7DQE - chains C and D of the 6 polymer chains in the assembly; structure by X-ray diffraction, 2.69 A resolution.

# Chain C
Protein: V-type sodium ATPase catalytic subunit A
Organism: Enterococcus hirae (strain ATCC 9790 / DSM 20160 / JCM 8729 / LMG 6399 / NBRC 3181 / NCIMB 6459 / NCDO 1258)
Notes: EC 7.2.2.1
UniProt: Q08636 (NTPA_ENTHA); residue numbers follow UniProt; this construct covers 1-593
Chain sequence (600 residues; row label = number of the first residue in the row; numbers below 1 keep their minus sign (Gly-6 is residue -6)):
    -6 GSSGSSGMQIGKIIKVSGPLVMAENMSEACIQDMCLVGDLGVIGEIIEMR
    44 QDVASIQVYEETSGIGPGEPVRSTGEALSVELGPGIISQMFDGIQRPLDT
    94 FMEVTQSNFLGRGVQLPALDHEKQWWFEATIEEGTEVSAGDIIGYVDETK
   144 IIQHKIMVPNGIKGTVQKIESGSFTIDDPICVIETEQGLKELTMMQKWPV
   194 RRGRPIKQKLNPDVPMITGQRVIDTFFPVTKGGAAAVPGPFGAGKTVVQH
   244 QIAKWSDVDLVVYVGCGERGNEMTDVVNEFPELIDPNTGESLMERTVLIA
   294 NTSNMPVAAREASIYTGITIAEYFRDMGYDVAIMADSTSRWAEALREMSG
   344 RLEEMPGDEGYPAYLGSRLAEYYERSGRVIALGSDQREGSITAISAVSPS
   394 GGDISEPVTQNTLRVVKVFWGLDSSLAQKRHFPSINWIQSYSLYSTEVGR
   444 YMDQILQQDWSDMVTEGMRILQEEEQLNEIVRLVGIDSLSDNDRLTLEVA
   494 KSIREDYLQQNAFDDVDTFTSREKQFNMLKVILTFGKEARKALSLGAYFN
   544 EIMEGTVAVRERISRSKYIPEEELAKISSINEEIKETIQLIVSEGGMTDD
Not modelled in the structure: -6 to 0, 585-593
Differences from the reference sequence: expression tag (-6 to 0); engineered mutation Cys23 (Ser in Q08636)
Curated features (UniProtKB/Swiss-Prot):
  - binding site (ATP): Gly232 to Thr239
Ion coordination: Mg2+: Thr239 (together with ADP)
Residues lining bound ligands: ADP (adenosine-5'-diphosphate): Pro233, Phe234, Gly235, Ala236, Gly237, Lys238, Thr239, Val240, Glu265, Phe425, Pro426, Gln503, Asn504, Ala505, Phe506

# Chain D
Protein: V-type sodium ATPase subunit B
Organism: Enterococcus hirae (strain ATCC 9790 / DSM 20160 / JCM 8729 / LMG 6399 / NBRC 3181 / NCIMB 6459 / NCDO 1258)
UniProt: Q08637 (NTPB_ENTHA); numbering as in UniProt (aligned over 1-458)
Chain sequence (465 residues; each row starts with the number of its first residue; numbers below 1 keep their minus sign (Gly-6 is residue -6)):
    -6 GSSGSSGMIKEYRTIKEVVGPLMAVEKVSGVKYEELIEVRMQNGEIRRGQ
    44 VLEVQEDKAMVQIFEGTSGICLKNSSVRFLGHPLQLGVSEDMIGRVFDGL
    94 GRPKDNGPEILPEKYLDINGEVINPIARDYPDEFIQTGISAIDHLNTLVR
   144 GQKLPVFSGSGLPHKELAAQIARQATVLDSSDDFAVVFAAIGITFEEAEF
   194 FMEDFRQTGAIDRSVMFMNLANDPAIERIATPRMALTAAEYLAYEKGMHV
   244 LVIMTDMTNYAEALREISAARREVPGRRGYPGYLYTNLATLFERAGRIRG
   294 LKGSVTQIPILTMPEDDKTHPIPDLTGYITEGQIILTRELYKSGIQPPID
   344 VLPSLSRLKDKGTGAGKTREDHAATMNQLFAAYAQGKQAKELAVVLGESA
   394 LSDIDKIYAKFAERFENEYVNQGFYTNRTITETLDLGWELLAMLPRTELK
   444 RIKDDLLDKYLPEGK
Not modelled in the structure: -6 to 6, 453-458
Differences from the reference sequence: expression tag (-6 to 0); engineered mutation Cys64 (Asn in Q08637)

# How chain C and chain D interact
Inter-chain disulfides: Cys23(C)-Cys64(D)
Residue-residue contacts (60):
  Ser20(C) - Lys66(D)
  Cys23(C) - Ile63(D)
  Cys23(C) - Cys64(D)  disulfide
  Ile24(C) - Val11(D)
  Ile24(C) - Thr60(D)
  Ile24(C) - Gly62(D)  hydrogen bond (backbone-backbone)
  Ile24(C) - Ile63(D)
  Gln25(C) - Ser61(D)
  Ile40(C) - Gly13(D)
  Glu41(C) - Val11(D)
  Glu41(C) - Val12(D)
  Met42(C) - Glu10(D)
  Met42(C) - Val11(D)  hydrogen bond (backbone-backbone)
  Met42(C) - Leu65(D)
  Arg43(C) - Glu10(D)  salt bridge
  Arg43(C) - Val12(D)
  Gln44(C) - Lys9(D)  hydrogen bond (backbone-backbone)
  Gln44(C) - Leu65(D)
  Lys202(C) - Phe188(D)
  Asn204(C) - Glu192(D)
  Pro205(C) - Glu189(D)
  Phe220(C) - Lys335(D)
  Glu346(C) - Arg265(D)  hydrogen bond (backbone-side chain)
  Met348(C) - Ala262(D)
  Met348(C) - Arg265(D)
  Met348(C) - Glu266(D)
  Asp351(C) - Arg258(D)  salt bridge
  Ala356(C) - Glu259(D)
  Ala356(C) - Ala262(D)  hydrophobic
  Tyr357(C) - Glu259(D)
  Ser360(C) - Arg221(D)  hydrogen bond
  Ser360(C) - Glu259(D)  hydrogen bond
  Ala363(C) - Ala214(D)
  Glu367(C) - Thr187(D)
  Glu367(C) - Phe188(D)  hydrogen bond (side chain-backbone)
  Glu367(C) - Asn215(D)
  Ser398(C) - Glu308(D)
  Gln403(C) - Glu308(D)
  Arg407(C) - Asn252(D)  hydrogen bond
  Arg407(C) - Glu255(D)
  Val408(C) - Thr187(D)
  Lys410(C) - Glu189(D)  salt bridge
  Trp430(C) - Lys335(D)  hydrogen bond (backbone-side chain)
  Ile431(C) - Arg331(D)
  Ile431(C) - Lys335(D)
  Ser433(C) - Lys335(D)  hydrogen bond (backbone-side chain)
  Tyr434(C) - Ser153(D)
  Tyr434(C) - Gly154(D)
  Leu436(C) - Gly154(D)
  Tyr437(C) - Glu189(D)  hydrogen bond
  Met461(C) - Lys335(D)
  Arg462(C) - Lys335(D)
  Arg462(C) - Ser336(D)
  Gln465(C) - Lys335(D)
  Gln465(C) - Ser336(D)
  Leu470(C) - Val387(D)  hydrophobic
  Ile473(C) - Val387(D)  hydrophobic
  Ser481(C) - Val388(D)
  Ser483(C) - Gly390(D)  hydrogen bond (side chain-backbone)
  Ser483(C) - Glu391(D)
Other interface residues (no listed pair), chain C (49 interface residues in all): Glu21, Ala22, Gly225, Glu347, Glu364, Ile397, Gln432, Ser435, Thr458, Asp486
Other interface residues (no listed pair), chain D (43 interface residues in all): Val267, Pro268, Gly272, Glu332, Tyr334, Gly337, Leu389

# Overview
The interface between chain C and chain D involves 49 residues on one side and 43 on the other, with 1
disulfide bond, 12 hydrogen bonds and 3 salt bridges. Polar pairs include Arg43(C)-Glu10(D),
Asp351(C)-Arg258(D) and Lys410(C)-Glu189(D). Chain C binds ADP.
Here chain C is V-type sodium ATPase catalytic subunit A and chain D is V-type sodium ATPase subunit B, both
from Enterococcus hirae (strain ATCC 9790 / DSM 20160 / JCM 8729 / LMG 6399 / NBRC 3181 / NCIMB 6459 / NCDO
1258). Entry 7DQE (Crystal structure of the ADP-bound mutant A(S23C)3B(N64C)3 complex from enterococcus hirae
V-ATPase) was determined by X-ray diffraction.
